7V0P - chains B and c of the 16 polymer chains in the assembly; structure by electron microscopy, 5.20 A resolution (low resolution: residue-level contacts below are approximate; hydrogen-bond / salt-bridge calls are withheld).

Chain B:
Name: Spike glycoprotein E1
From: Eastern equine encephalitis virus
UniProtKB: Q4QXJ7 (POLS_EEEVF); residues 1-400 here correspond to UniProt positions 802-1201 (UniProt number = residue number + 801)
Amino-acid sequence (400 residues; row label = number of the first residue in the row):
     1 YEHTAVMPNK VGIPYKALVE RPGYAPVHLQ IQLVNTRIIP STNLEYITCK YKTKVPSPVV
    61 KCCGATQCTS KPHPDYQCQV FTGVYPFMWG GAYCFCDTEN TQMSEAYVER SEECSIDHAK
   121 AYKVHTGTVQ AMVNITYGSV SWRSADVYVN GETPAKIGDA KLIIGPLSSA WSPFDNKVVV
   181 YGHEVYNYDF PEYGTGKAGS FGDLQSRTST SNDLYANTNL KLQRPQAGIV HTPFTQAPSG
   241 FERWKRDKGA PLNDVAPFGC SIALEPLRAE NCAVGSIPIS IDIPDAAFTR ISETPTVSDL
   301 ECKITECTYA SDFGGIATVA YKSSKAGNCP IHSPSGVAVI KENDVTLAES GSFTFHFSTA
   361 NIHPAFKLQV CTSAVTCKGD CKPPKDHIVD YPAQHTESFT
Disulfide bonds: Cys49-Cys114, Cys62-Cys94, Cys63-Cys96, Cys68-Cys78, Cys260-Cys272, Cys302-Cys377, Cys307-Cys381, Cys329-Cys371

Chain c:
Name: Spike glycoprotein E2
From: Eastern equine encephalitis virus
UniProtKB: Q4QXJ7 (POLS_EEEVF); residues 1-342 here correspond to UniProt positions 325-666 (UniProt number = residue number + 324)
Amino-acid sequence (342 residues; numbered 1 to 342; the number before each row is that of its first residue):
     1 DLDTHFTQYK LARPYIADCP NCGHSRCDSP IAIEEVRGDA HAGVIRIQTS AMFGLKTDGV
    61 DLAYMSFMNG KTQKSIKIDN LHVRTSAPCS LVSHHGYYIL AQCPPGDTVT VGFHDGPNRH
   121 TCTVAHKVEF RPVGREKYRH PPEHGVELPC NRYTHKRADQ GHYVEMHQPG LVADHSLLSI
   181 HSAKVKITVP SGAQVKYYCK CPDVREGITS SDHTTTCTDV KQCRAYLIDN KKWVYNSGRL
   241 PRGEGDTFKG KLHVPFVPVK AKCIATLAPE PLVEHKHRTL ILHLHPDHPT LLTTRSLGSD
   301 ANPTRQWIER PTTVNFTVTG EGLEYTWGNH PPKRVWAQES GE
Disulfide bonds: Cys19-Cys122, Cys22-Cys27, Cys89-Cys103, Cys150-Cys263, Cys199-Cys223, Cys201-Cys217

Interface between chain B and chain c:
Contacting residue pairs - 7 pairs, chain B then chain c:
  Asn219(B) - Leu272(c)
  Gln223(B) - Glu270(c)
  Gln226(B) - Glu143(c)
  Gln226(B) - His144(c)
  Gln226(B) - Gly145(c)
  His231(B) - His144(c)
  Pro238(B) - His285(c)
Interface residues without a listed pair, chain B (6 interface residues in all): Ala237
Interface residues without a listed pair, chain c (7 interface residues in all): Leu267

In short:
6 residues of chain B and 7 residues of chain c are in contact.
Here chain B is Spike glycoprotein E1 and chain c is Spike glycoprotein E2, both from Eastern equine
encephalitis virus. Entry 7V0P (Cryo-EM structure of SINV/EEEV in complex with Fab fragment of a potently
neutralizing human antibody IgG-106) was determined by electron microscopy, deposited together with 7V0N and
7V0O.
